7KJZ - chain A; structure by X-ray diffraction, 2.43 A resolution.

Chain A:
Molecule: Pleckstrin homology domain-containing family A member 7
Source organism: Homo sapiens
Reference sequence: Q6IQ23 (PKHA7_HUMAN); residue numbers follow UniProt; this construct covers 164-298
Sequence (140 residues; numbered 159 to 298; the number before each row is that of its first residue):
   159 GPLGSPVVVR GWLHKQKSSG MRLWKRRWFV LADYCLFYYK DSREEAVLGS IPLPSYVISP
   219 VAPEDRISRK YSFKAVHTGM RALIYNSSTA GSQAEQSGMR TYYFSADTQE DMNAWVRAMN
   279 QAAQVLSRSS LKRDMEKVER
Unresolved in the structure: 159-160, 237-257, 284-298
Differences from the reference sequence: expression tag (159-163); engineered mutation Lys-175 (Asp in Q6IQ23)
Reported in the primary citation:
  - binding site for inositol-(1,3,4,5)-tetrakisphosphate: Ser-177, Lys-183, Arg-185, Lys-198, Tyr-260

Overview:
The paper reports a binding site for inositol-(1,3,4,5)-tetrakisphosphate at Ser-177, Lys-183 and Arg-185
among others.
Chain A is Pleckstrin homology domain-containing family A member 7 (Homo sapiens); the structure, crystal
structure of PLEKHA7 PH domain biding inositol-tetraphosphate, was determined by X-ray diffraction, deposited
together with 7KJO and 7KK7.
